Entry 6DWU (X-ray diffraction, 3.96 A resolution); this record covers chains AA and AB.

[Chain AA]
Protein: Cationic trypsin
From: Bos taurus
Notes: EC 3.4.21.4
Reference sequence: P00760 (TRY1_BOVIN); residues 16-238 here correspond to UniProt positions 24-246 (UniProt number = residue number + 8)
Amino-acid sequence (223 residues; each row starts with the number of its first residue):
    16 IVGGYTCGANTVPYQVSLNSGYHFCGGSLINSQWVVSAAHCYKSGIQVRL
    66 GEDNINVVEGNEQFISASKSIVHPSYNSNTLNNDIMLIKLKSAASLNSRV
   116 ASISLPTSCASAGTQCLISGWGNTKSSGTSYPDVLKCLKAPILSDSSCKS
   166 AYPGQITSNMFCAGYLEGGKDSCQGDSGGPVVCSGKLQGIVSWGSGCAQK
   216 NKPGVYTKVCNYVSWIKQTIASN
Disulfides: C22-C152, C40-C56, C124-C225, C131-C198, C163-C177, C188-C212
Swiss-Prot annotation at these positions:
  - active site (Charge relay system): H55, D99, S192
  - binding site (Ca(2+)): E67, N69, V72, E77
  - binding site (substrate): D186, S187, Q189, G190, S192

[Chain AB]
Protein: Kunitz-type inihibitor
From: Bauhinia bauhinioides
Reference sequence: Q6VEQ7 (Q6VEQ7_BAUBA); residues 1-163 here correspond to UniProt positions 19-181 (UniProt number = residue number + 18)
Amino-acid sequence (163 residues; each row starts with the number of its first residue):
     1 SSVVVDTNGQPVSNGADAYYLVPVSHGHAGLALAKIGNEAEPRAVVLDPH
    51 HRPGLPVRFESPLRINIIKESYFLNIKFGPSSSDSGVWDVIQQDPIGLAV
   101 KVTDTKSLLGPFKVEKEGEGYKIVYYPERGQTGLDIGLVHRNDKYYLAVK
   151 DGEPCVFKIRKAT
From the paper describing this entry:
  - mutagenesis - L55R: unchanged binding to serine proteases

[How chain AA and chain AB interact]
Pairs across the interface - 40 pairs, chain AA then chain AB:
  Y37(AA) with P11(AB); I67(AB), hydrophobic
  F39(AA) with I65(AB); N66(AB)
  C40(AA) with I65(AB), hydrophobic
  H55(AA) with L63(AB); I65(AB); K69(AB), hydrogen bond (backbone-side chain); Y72(AB), hydrogen bond (backbone-side chain)
  Y57(AA) with K69(AB), hydrogen bond (backbone-side chain)
  K58(AA) with V3(AB)
  N94(AA) with F73(AB)
  L96(AA) with L63(AB), hydrophobic
  S142(AA) with S82(AB), hydrogen bond
  T144(AA) with A16(AB)
  Y146(AA) with N66(AB), hydrogen bond
  D186(AA) with R64(AB), salt bridge
  S187(AA) with R64(AB), hydrogen bond
  C188(AA) with R64(AB)
  Q189(AA) with N14(AB); S61(AB); L63(AB), hydrogen bond (side chain-backbone); R64(AB); I65(AB)
  G190(AA) with R64(AB), hydrogen bond (backbone-backbone); I65(AB)
  D191(AA) with R64(AB), hydrogen bond (backbone-backbone)
  S192(AA) with R64(AB), hydrogen bond (side chain-backbone); I65(AB), hydrogen bond (side chain-backbone)
  S207(AA) with L63(AB); R64(AB), hydrogen bond (backbone-backbone)
  W208(AA) with P62(AB); L63(AB), hydrophobic; R64(AB)
  G209(AA) with P62(AB), hydrogen bond (backbone-backbone); R64(AB)
  S210(AA) with L108(AB)
  G211(AA) with R64(AB), hydrogen bond (backbone-side chain)
  C212(AA) with R64(AB)
  G219(AA) with R64(AB)
Other interface residues (no listed pair), chain AA (31 interface residues in all): A54, C56, S93, Y167, Q170, A213
Other interface residues (no listed pair), chain AB (21 interface residues in all): S71, L109, K113, R129, G130

[Summary]
The interface between chain AA and chain AB involves 31 residues on one side and 21 on the other, with 14
hydrogen bonds and 1 salt bridge. Polar pairs include D186(AA)-R64(AB), H55(AA)-K69(AB) and H55(AA)-Y72(AB).
From the paper: L55R of chain AB leaves binding to serine proteases unchanged.
Here chain AA is Cationic trypsin (Bos taurus) and chain AB is Kunitz-type inihibitor (Bauhinia bauhinioides).
Entry 6DWU (Crystal structure of complex of BBKI and Bovine Trypsin) was determined by X-ray diffraction (same
publication as 6DWF and 6DWH).
